Entry 4F8B (X-ray diffraction, 2.50 A resolution); this record covers chains A and E of the 5 polymer chains in the assembly.

# Chain A (and E)
Molecule: NADPH-dependent 7-cyano-7-deazaguanine reductase
Organism: Bacillus subtilis subsp. subtilis
Notes: EC 1.7.1.13; chain E of this document is another copy of the same molecule, construct and numbering; everything in this record applies to it too
Reference sequence: O31678 (QUEF_BACSU); residues 0-164 here correspond to UniProt positions 1-165 (UniProt number = residue number + 1)
Amino-acid sequence (165 residues; numbered 0 to 164; the number before each row is that of its first residue; numbering starts at 0):
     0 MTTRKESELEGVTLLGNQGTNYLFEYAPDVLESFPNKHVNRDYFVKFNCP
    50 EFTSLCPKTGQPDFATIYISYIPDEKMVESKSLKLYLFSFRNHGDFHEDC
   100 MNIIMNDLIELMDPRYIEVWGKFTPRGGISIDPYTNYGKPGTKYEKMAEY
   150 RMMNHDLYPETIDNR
Unresolved in the structure: 0-19, 159-164 (chain E: 0-19)
Small-molecule neighbours: 7-cyano-7-deazaguanine, bound form (GD1; 2-amino-5-[(Z)-iminomethyl]-3,7-dihydro-4H-pyrrolo[2,3-d]pyrimidin-4-one): Phe33, Phe46, Val77, Glu78, Ser79

# Interface between chain A and chain E
Contacting residue pairs (22; chain A residue first):
  His96(A) with Arg40(E)
  Glu97(A) with Arg40(E), salt bridge; Tyr42(E), hydrogen bond
  Gly127(A) with Phe43(E); Val44(E); Lys45(E), hydrogen bond (backbone-backbone)
  Ile128(A) with His37(E); Phe43(E); Val44(E), hydrophobic; Met76(E), hydrophobic
  Ser129(A) with Tyr42(E); Phe43(E), hydrogen bond (backbone-backbone); Lys45(E)
  Ile130(A) with His37(E); Arg40(E); Tyr42(E), hydrophobic
  Asp131(A) with Tyr42(E)
  Pro132(A) with Tyr42(E)
  Leu156(A) with Tyr149(E), hydrophobic; Arg150(E), hydrogen bond (backbone-side chain)
  Tyr157(A) with Arg150(E)
  Pro158(A) with Phe43(E), hydrophobic
Other interface residues (no listed pair), chain A (12 interface residues in all): Phe95
Other interface residues (no listed pair), chain E (10 interface residues in all): Met146

# Overview
12 residues of chain A and 10 residues of chain E are in contact; the contacts include 4 hydrogen bonds and 1
salt bridge. Among the polar pairs are Glu97(A)-Arg40(E), Glu97(A)-Tyr42(E) and Leu156(A)-Arg150(E). Bound to
chain A: 7-cyano-7-deazaguanine, bound form.
Both chains are NADPH-dependent 7-cyano-7-deazaguanine reductase (Bacillus subtilis subsp. subtilis). Entry
4F8B (Crystal Structure of the Covalent Thioimide Intermediate of Unimodular Nitrile Reductase QueF) was
determined by X-ray diffraction, deposited together with 4FGC.
